6DVE - chains B and D of the 8 polymer chains in the assembly; structure by X-ray diffraction, 3.81 A resolution.

[Chain B]
Molecule: DNA-directed RNA polymerase subunit alpha
Organism: Mycobacterium tuberculosis (strain ATCC 25618 / H37Rv)
Notes: EC 2.7.7.6
UniProt: P9WGZ1 (RPOA_MYCTU); numbering as in UniProt (aligned over 1-347)
Chain sequence (359 residues; numbered -11 to 347; the number before each row is that of its first residue; numbers below 1 keep their minus sign (Met-11 is residue -11)):
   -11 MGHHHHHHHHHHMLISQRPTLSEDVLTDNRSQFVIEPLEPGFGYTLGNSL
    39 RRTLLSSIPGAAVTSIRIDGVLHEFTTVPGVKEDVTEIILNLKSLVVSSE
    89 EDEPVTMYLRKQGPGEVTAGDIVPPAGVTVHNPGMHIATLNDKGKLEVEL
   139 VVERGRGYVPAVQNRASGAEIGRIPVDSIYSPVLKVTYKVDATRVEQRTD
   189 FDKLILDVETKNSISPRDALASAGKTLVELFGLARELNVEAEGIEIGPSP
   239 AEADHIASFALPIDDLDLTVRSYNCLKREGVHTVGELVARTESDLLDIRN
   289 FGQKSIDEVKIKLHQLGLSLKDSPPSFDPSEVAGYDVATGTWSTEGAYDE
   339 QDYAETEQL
Disordered / not traced: -11 to 0, 233-347
Construct notes: initiating methionine (-11); expression tag (-10 to 0)

[Chain D]
Molecule: DNA-directed RNA polymerase subunit beta'
Organism: Mycobacterium tuberculosis (strain ATCC 25618 / H37Rv)
Notes: EC 2.7.7.6
UniProt: P9WGY7 (RPOC_MYCTU); residue numbers follow UniProt; this construct covers 1-1316
Chain sequence (1316 residues; numbered 1 to 1316; the number before each row is that of its first residue):
     1 MLDVNFFDELRIGLATAEDIRQWSYGEVKKPETINYRTLKPEKDGLFCEK
    51 IFGPTRDWECYCGKYKRVRFKGIICERCGVEVTRAKVRRERMGHIELAAP
   101 VTHIWYFKGVPSRLGYLLDLAPKDLEKIIYFAAYVITSVDEEMRHNELST
   151 LEAEMAVERKAVEDQRDGELEARAQKLEADLAELEAEGAKADARRKVRDG
   201 GEREMRQIRDRAQRELDRLEDIWSTFTKLAPKQLIVDENLYRELVDRYGE
   251 YFTGAMGAESIQKLIENFDIDAEAESLRDVIRNGKGQKKLRALKRLKVVA
   301 AFQQSGNSPMGMVLDAVPVIPPELRPMVQLDGGRFATSDLNDLYRRVINR
   351 NNRLKRLIDLGAPEIIVNNEKRMLQESVDALFDNGRRGRPVTGPGNRPLK
   401 SLSDLLKGKQGRFRQNLLGKRVDYSGRSVIVVGPQLKLHQCGLPKLMALE
   451 LFKPFVMKRLVDLNHAQNIKSAKRMVERQRPQVWDVLEEVIAEHPVLLNR
   501 APTLHRLGIQAFEPMLVEGKAIQLHPLVCEAFNADFDGDQMAVHLPLSAE
   551 AQAEARILMLSSNNILSPASGRPLAMPRLDMVTGLYYLTTEVPGDTGEYQ
   601 PASGDHPETGVYSSPAEAIMAADRGVLSVRAKIKVRLTQLRPPVEIEAEL
   651 FGHSGWQPGDAWMAETTLGRVMFNELLPLGYPFVNKQMHKKVQAAIINDL
   701 AERYPMIVVAQTVDKLKDAGFYWATRSGVTVSMADVLVPPRKKEILDHYE
   751 ERADKVEKQFQRGALNHDERNEALVEIWKEATDEVGQALREHYPDDNPII
   801 TIVDSGATGNFTQTRTLAGMKGLVTNPKGEFIPRPVKSSFREGLTVLEYF
   851 INTHGARKGLADTALRTADSGYLTRRLVDVSQDVIVREHDCQTERGIVVE
   901 LAERAPDGTLIRDPYIETSAYARTLGTDAVDEAGNVIVERGQDLGDPEID
   951 ALLAAGITQVKVRSVLTCATSTGVCATCYGRSMATGKLVDIGEAVGIVAA
  1001 QSIGEPGTQLTMRTFHQGGVGEDITGGLPRVQELFEARVPRGKAPIADVT
  1051 GRVRLEDGERFYKITIVPDDGGEEVVYDKISKRQRLRVFKHEDGSERVLS
  1101 DGDHVEVGQQLMEGSADPHEVLRVQGPREVQIHLVREVQEVYRAQGVSIH
  1151 DKHIEVIVRQMLRRVTIIDSGSTEFLPGSLIDRAEFEAENRRVVAEGGEP
  1201 AAGRPVLMGITKASLATDSWLSAASFQETTRVLTDAAINCRSDKLNGLKE
  1251 NVIIGKLIPAGTGINRYRNIAVQPTEEARAAAYTIPSYEDQYYSPDFGAA
  1301 TGAAVPLDDYGYSDYR
Disordered / not traced: 1-2, 1012-1025, 1282-1316
Ion coordination: Zn2+ site 1: Cys60, Cys62, Cys75, Cys78; Zn2+ site 2: Cys891, Cys968, Cys975, Cys978
Swiss-Prot annotation at these positions:
  - binding site (Zn(2+)): Cys60, Cys62, Cys75, Cys78, Cys891, Cys968, Cys975, Cys978
  - binding site (Mg(2+)): Asp535, Asp537, Asp539

[Chain B / chain D interface]
Contacting residue pairs (33):
  Arg39(B) - Ile619(D)
  Arg39(B) - Asp623(D)  salt bridge
  Arg40(B) - Asp623(D)
  Leu43(B) - Asp623(D)
  Phe63(B) - Gly604(D)
  Phe63(B) - Asp605(D)
  Thr74(B) - Glu608(D)  hydrogen bond
  Glu75(B) - Arg636(D)
  Leu78(B) - Val611(D)  hydrophobic
  Leu78(B) - Ser613(D)
  Leu78(B) - Arg636(D)
  Asn79(B) - Arg636(D)  hydrogen bond
  Lys81(B) - Val611(D)
  Lys81(B) - Glu617(D)  salt bridge
  Tyr146(B) - Tyr612(D)
  Tyr146(B) - Glu617(D)  hydrogen bond
  Tyr146(B) - Ala621(D)  hydrophobic
  Tyr146(B) - Arg624(D)  hydrogen bond (backbone-side chain)
  Pro148(B) - Arg624(D)
  Pro148(B) - Val626(D)  hydrophobic
  Ile162(B) - Pro607(D)  hydrophobic
  Asp165(B) - Glu617(D)
  Ile167(B) - Glu617(D)
  Ile167(B) - Met620(D)  hydrophobic
  Leu172(B) - Ala616(D)
  Lys173(B) - Ile619(D)
  Lys173(B) - Glu675(D)  salt bridge
  Arg182(B) - Glu488(D)
  Gln185(B) - Lys445(D)  hydrogen bond (backbone-side chain)
  Gln185(B) - Trp484(D)
  Arg186(B) - Glu518(D)
  Thr187(B) - Leu516(D)
  Thr187(B) - Glu518(D)
Also at the interface, not in a pair above, chain B (22 interface residues in all): His61, Val147
Also at the interface, not in a pair above, chain D (24 interface residues in all): Val517, Met663

[Overview]
The interface between chain B and chain D involves 22 residues on one side and 24 on the other, with 5
hydrogen bonds and 3 salt bridges. Polar contacts include Arg39(B)-Asp623(D), Lys81(B)-Glu617(D) and
Lys173(B)-Glu675(D).
Here chain B is DNA-directed RNA polymerase subunit alpha and chain D is DNA-directed RNA polymerase subunit
beta', both from Mycobacterium tuberculosis (strain ATCC 25618 / H37Rv). Entry 6DVE (Crystal structure of
Mycobacterium tuberculosis transcription initiation complex(ECF selenomethionine-labelled sigma factor L) with
6 nt spacer) was determined by X-ray diffraction, deposited together with 6DV9, 6DVB, 6DVC and 6DVD.
